Entry 7EXH (X-ray diffraction, 2.63 A resolution); this record covers chain B.

Chain B:
Molecule: Probable galactinol--sucrose galactosyltransferase 6
Organism: Arabidopsis thaliana
Notes: EC 2.4.1.82
UniProtKB: Q8RX87 (RFS6_ARATH); numbering as in UniProt (aligned over 1-749)
Chain sequence (749 residues; numbered 1 to 749; the number before each row is that of its first residue):
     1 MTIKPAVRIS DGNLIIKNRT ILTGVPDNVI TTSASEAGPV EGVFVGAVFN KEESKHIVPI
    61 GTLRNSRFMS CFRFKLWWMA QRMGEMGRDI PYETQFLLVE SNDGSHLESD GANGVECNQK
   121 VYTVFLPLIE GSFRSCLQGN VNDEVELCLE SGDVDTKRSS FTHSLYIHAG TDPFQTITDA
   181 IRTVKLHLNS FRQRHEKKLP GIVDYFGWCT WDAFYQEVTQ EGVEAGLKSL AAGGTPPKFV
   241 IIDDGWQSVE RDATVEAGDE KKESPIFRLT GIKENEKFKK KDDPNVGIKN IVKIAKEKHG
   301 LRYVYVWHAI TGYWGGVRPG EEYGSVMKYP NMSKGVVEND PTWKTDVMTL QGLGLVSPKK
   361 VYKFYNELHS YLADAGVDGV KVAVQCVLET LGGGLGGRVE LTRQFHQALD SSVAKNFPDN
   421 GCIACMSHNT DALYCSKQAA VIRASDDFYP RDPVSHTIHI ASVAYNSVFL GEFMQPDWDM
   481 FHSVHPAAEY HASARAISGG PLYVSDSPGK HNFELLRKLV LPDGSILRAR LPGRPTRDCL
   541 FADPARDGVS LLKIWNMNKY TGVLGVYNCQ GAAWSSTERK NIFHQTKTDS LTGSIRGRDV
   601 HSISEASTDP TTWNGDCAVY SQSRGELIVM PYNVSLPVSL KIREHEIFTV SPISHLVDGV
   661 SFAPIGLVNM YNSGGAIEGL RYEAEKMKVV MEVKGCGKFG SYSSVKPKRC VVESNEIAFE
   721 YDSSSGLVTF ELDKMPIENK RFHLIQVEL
Not modelled in the structure: 1-4, 103-119, 253-263
Differences from the reference sequence: conflict Arg302 (Lys in Q8RX87); engineered mutation Ala383 (Asp in Q8RX87)
Residues lining bound ligands: galactinol (BQZ): Lys75, Trp77, Trp78, Trp211, Asp243, Asp244, Trp307, Trp314, Lys381, Cys425, Met426, Arg443, Asp446, Asp447, Tyr449, Met480
Reported in the primary citation:
  - binding site for galactinol: Lys75, Trp78, Asp244, Asp346, Lys381, Arg443, Asp446, Asp447, Tyr449
  - catalytic residues: Asp447 (by similarity / conservation)
  - mutagenesis - D447A: abolished catalytic activity on raffinose

In short:
Bound to chain B: galactinol. The paper reports the catalytic residue Asp447; D447A abolishes catalytic
activity on raffinose.
Chain B is Probable galactinol--sucrose galactosyltransferase 6 (Arabidopsis thaliana); the structure, Crystal
structure of D383A mutant from Arabidopsis thaliana complexed with Galactinol, was determined by X-ray
diffraction (same publication as 7EXF, 7EXG, 7EXJ, 7EXQ and 7EXR).
